PDB entry 5CLB | X-ray diffraction, 1.77 A resolution | chains A and B of the 3 polymer chains in the assembly

[Chain A]
Name: AlkD
Source organism: Bacillus cereus
Notes: EC 3.2.2.-
UniProt: R8GWR7 (R8GWR7_BACCE); residues 1-237 here = UniProt positions 1-237
Amino-acid sequence (241 residues; row label = number of the first residue in the row; numbers below 1 keep their minus sign (Gly-3 is residue -3)):
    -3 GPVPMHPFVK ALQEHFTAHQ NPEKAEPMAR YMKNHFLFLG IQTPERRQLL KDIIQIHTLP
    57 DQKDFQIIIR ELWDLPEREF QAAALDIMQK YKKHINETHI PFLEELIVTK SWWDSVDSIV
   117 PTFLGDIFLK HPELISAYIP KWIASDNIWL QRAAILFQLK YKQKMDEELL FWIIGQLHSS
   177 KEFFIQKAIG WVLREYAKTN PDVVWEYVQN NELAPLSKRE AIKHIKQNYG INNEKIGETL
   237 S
Disordered / not traced: -3 to -2, 52-54, 226-237
Sequence notes: expression tag (-3 to 0)
What the authors report for this chain:
  - catalytic residues: Trp109, Trp187 (from molecular simulation)

[Chain B]
Molecule: 9-nt DNA strand
Sequence (9 nucleotides; row label = number of the first residue in the row):
     1 AAGCAXACC
Modified residues: DZM (3-deaza-3-methyladenine) at position 6

[Chain A / chain B interface]
Residue-residue contacts - 18 pairs, chain A then chain B:
  Tyr27(A) - DZM_6(B)  base contact
  Tyr27(A) - DA7(B)  hydrogen bond to the base
  Tyr27(A) - DC8(B)  sugar contact
  Lys29(A) - DC8(B)  salt bridge to the phosphate
  Lys29(A) - DC9(B)  salt bridge to the phosphate
  Trp109(A) - DZM_6(B)  base contact
  Trp109(A) - DA7(B)  hydrogen bond to the phosphate
  Arg148(A) - DZM_6(B)  hydrogen bond to the phosphate
  Arg148(A) - DA7(B)  salt bridge to the phosphate
  Phe180(A) - DA7(B)  phosphate contact
  Lys183(A) - DZM_6(B)  salt bridge to the phosphate
  Lys183(A) - DA7(B)  salt bridge to the phosphate
  Trp187(A) - DZM_6(B)  sugar contact
  Arg190(A) - DA5(B)  phosphate contact
  Arg190(A) - DZM_6(B)  salt bridge to the phosphate
  Lys194(A) - DC4(B)  hydrogen bond to the phosphate
  Lys194(A) - DA5(B)  salt bridge to the phosphate
  His220(A) - DA5(B)  salt bridge to the phosphate
Other interface residues (no listed pair), chain A (14 interface residues in all): Trp108, Asp113, Phe179, Glu191

[In short]
14 residues of chain A face 6 of chain B across their interface; the contacts include 4 hydrogen bonds and 8
salt bridges. Polar pairs include Tyr27(A)-DA7(B), Trp109(A)-DA7(B) and Arg148(A)-DZM_6(B). From the paper:
catalytic residues Trp109(A) and Trp187(A).
Here chain A is AlkD (Bacillus cereus) and chain B is a 9-nt DNA strand. Entry 5CLB (Alkylpurine DNA
glycosylase AlkD bound to DNA containing a 3-methyladenine analog (9-mer A)) was determined by X-ray
diffraction together with 5CL3, 5CL4, 5CL5, 5CL6, 5CL7, 5CL8 and 5 further entries from the same study.
